8OQ7 - chains B and C of the 5 polymer chains in the assembly; structure by electron microscopy, 2.20 A resolution.

== Chain B (and C) ==
Protein: Gamma-aminobutyric acid receptor subunit rho-1
Source organism: Homo sapiens
Notes: chain C of this document is another copy of the same molecule, construct and numbering; everything in this record applies to it too
Reference sequence: P24046 (GBRR1_HUMAN); residues 1-479 here = UniProt positions 1-479
Amino-acid sequence (479 residues; each row starts with the number of its first residue):
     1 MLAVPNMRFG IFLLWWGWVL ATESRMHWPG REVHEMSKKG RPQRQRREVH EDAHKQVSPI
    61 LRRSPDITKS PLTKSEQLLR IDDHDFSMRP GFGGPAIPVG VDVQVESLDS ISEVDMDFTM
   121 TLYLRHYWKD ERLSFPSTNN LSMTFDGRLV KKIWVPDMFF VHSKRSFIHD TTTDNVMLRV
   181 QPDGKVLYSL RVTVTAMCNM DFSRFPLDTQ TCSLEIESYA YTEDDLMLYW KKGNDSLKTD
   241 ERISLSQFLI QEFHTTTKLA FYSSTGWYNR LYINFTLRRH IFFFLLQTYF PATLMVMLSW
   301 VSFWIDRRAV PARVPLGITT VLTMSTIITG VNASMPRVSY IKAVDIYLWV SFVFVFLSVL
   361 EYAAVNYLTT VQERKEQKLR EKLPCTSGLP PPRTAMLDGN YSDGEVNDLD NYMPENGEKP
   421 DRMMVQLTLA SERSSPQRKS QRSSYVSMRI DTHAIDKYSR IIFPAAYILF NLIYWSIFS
Disordered / not traced: 1-73, 381-450
Covalent attachments: N-acetylglucosamine (NAG) linked to Asn140, Asn234
Small-molecule neighbours:
  - VZA (methyl(1,2,3,6-tetrahydropyridin-4-yl)phosphinic acid), molecule 1: Tyr123, Arg125, Met177, Ser189
  - VZA, molecule 2: Phe159, Glu217, Ser218, Tyr219, Tyr262, Ser264, Thr265, Tyr268
From the paper describing this entry:
  - binding site for VZA: Arg125, Phe159, Glu217, Tyr219, Tyr262, Ser264, Tyr268

== How chain B and chain C interact ==
Pairs across the interface - 60 pairs, chain B then chain C:
  Asp85(B) with Lys74(C); Ser75(C), hydrogen bond (side chain-backbone)
  Ser87(B) with Ser75(C), hydrogen bond
  Val114(B) with Ser246(C)
  Asp115(B) with Asp109(C); Ser110(C)
  Met158(B) with Thr171(C); Thr172(C), hydrogen bond (backbone-side chain)
  Phe159(B) with Thr171(C); Asn175(C)
  Phe160(B) with Arg191(C)
  Val161(B) with Glu106(C)
  His162(B) with Glu106(C); Arg191(C); Asp240(C), salt bridge
  Ser163(B) with His169(C); Arg191(C), hydrogen bond (backbone-side chain)
  Lys164(B) with Asp109(C), hydrogen bond (side chain-backbone); Phe167(C); His169(C)
  Ser166(B) with Thr171(C), hydrogen bond
  Phe167(B) with Thr171(C)
  Val192(B) with Thr171(C)
  Met197(B) with Ser107(C)
  Asn199(B) with Arg242(C), hydrogen bond (side chain-backbone); Ser244(C), hydrogen bond
  Tyr219(B) with Asn175(C), hydrogen bond (side chain-backbone); Met177(C), hydrophobic; Ser189(C); Leu190(C); Arg191(C)
  Ala220(B) with Met177(C), hydrophobic
  Ser264(B) with Arg125(C)
  Val310(B) with Ala312(C), hydrophobic
  Val314(B) with Leu316(C), hydrophobic
  Ile318(B) with Thr319(C); Thr320(C)
  Leu322(B) with Leu322(C), hydrophobic; Thr323(C); Thr326(C)
  Ser325(B) with Ile327(C)
  Thr329(B) with Gly330(C)
  Asn332(B) with Gln287(C), hydrogen bond
  Arg337(B) with Ser334(C), hydrogen bond (side chain-backbone)
  Val338(B) with Ser246(C)
  Ser339(B) with His280(C); Phe283(C)
  Tyr340(B) with Ser246(C); Phe283(C)
  Ile341(B) with Phe283(C)
  Trp349(B) with Leu286(C); Gln287(C); Pro291(C), hydrophobic
  Phe352(B) with Leu294(C), hydrophobic
  Phe356(B) with Leu294(C); Leu298(C), hydrophobic
  Leu360(B) with Val301(C), hydrophobic
  Ala363(B) with Val301(C), hydrophobic
  Asn366(B) with Ile305(C)
  Tyr367(B) with Trp304(C), hydrophobic
Also at the interface, not in a pair above, chain B (53 interface residues in all): Met116, Leu124, Lys151, Pro156, Asp157, Arg165, Ile168, Leu190, Tyr262, Thr265, Pro311, Val321, Asp345, Val353, Val359
Also at the interface, not in a pair above, chain C (60 interface residues in all): Gln104, Thr121, Tyr123, Arg148, Asp170, Thr173, Val176, Arg179, Thr193, Leu245, Gln247, Phe282, Phe284, Phe290, Met295, Asp306, Pro311, Met335, Pro336, Arg460

== Overview ==
53 residues of chain B and 60 residues of chain C are in contact, with 11 hydrogen bonds and 1 salt bridge.
Polar pairs include His162(B)-Asp240(C), Asp85(B)-Ser75(C) and Ser87(B)-Ser75(C). Ligands of chain B: compound
VZA. The paper reports a binding site for VZA at Arg125(B), Phe159(B) and Glu217(B) among others.
Chain B and chain C are both Gamma-aminobutyric acid receptor subunit rho-1 (Homo sapiens); the structure,
CryoEM structure of human rho1 GABAA receptor in complex with inhibitor TPMPA, was determined by electron
microscopy, deposited together with 8OP9, 8OQ6, 8OQ8 and 8OQA.
